PDB entry 6V7K | X-ray diffraction, 2.50 A resolution | chains A and B of the 3 polymer chains in the assembly

# Chain A (and B)
Name: Vascular endothelial growth factor A
Source organism: Homo sapiens
Notes: chain B of this document is another copy of the same molecule, construct and numbering; everything in this record applies to it too
UniProt: P15692 (VEGFA_HUMAN); residues 8-109 here correspond to UniProt positions 34-135 (UniProt number = residue number + 26)
Amino-acid sequence (103 residues; each row starts with the number of its first residue):
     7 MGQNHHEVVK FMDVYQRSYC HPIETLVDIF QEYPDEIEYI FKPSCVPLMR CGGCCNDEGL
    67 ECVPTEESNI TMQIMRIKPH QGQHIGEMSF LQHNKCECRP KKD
Unresolved in the structure: 7-12, 108-109
Construct notes: initiating methionine (7)
Cystine bridges: C26-C68, C57-C102, C61-C104

# Chain A / chain B interface
Residue-residue contacts (51; chain A residue first):
  V14(A) - T77(B)
  V14(A) - Q79(B)
  V14(A) - E93(B)
  V15(A) - T77(B)  hydrogen bond (backbone-backbone)
  V15(A) - M78(B)  hydrophobic
  V15(A) - Q79(B)  hydrogen bond (backbone-backbone)
  K16(A) - Q79(B)
  F17(A) - K48(B)
  F17(A) - Q79(B)  hydrogen bond (backbone-side chain)
  F17(A) - M81(B)  hydrophobic
  V20(A) - P49(B)  hydrophobic
  V20(A) - V52(B)  hydrophobic
  V20(A) - M78(B)  hydrophobic
  V20(A) - Q79(B)
  V20(A) - I80(B)  hydrophobic
  R23(A) - E30(B)  salt bridge
  S24(A) - P49(B)
  S24(A) - C51(B)  hydrogen bond (backbone-side chain)
  I29(A) - E30(B)
  E30(A) - R23(B)  salt bridge
  E30(A) - I29(B)
  L32(A) - R23(B)
  L32(A) - G58(B)
  L32(A) - G59(B)
  K48(A) - F17(B)
  K48(A) - Y21(B)
  K48(A) - N62(B)
  P49(A) - V20(B)  hydrophobic
  P49(A) - S24(B)
  P49(A) - C60(B)  hydrophobic
  S50(A) - C60(B)
  C51(A) - S24(B)  hydrogen bond (backbone-side chain)
  C51(A) - G59(B)
  C51(A) - C60(B)  hydrophobic
  P53(A) - R23(B)
  G58(A) - L32(B)
  G59(A) - L32(B)
  G59(A) - C51(B)
  C60(A) - P49(B)  hydrophobic
  C60(A) - S50(B)
  C60(A) - C51(B)  disulfide
  N62(A) - K48(B)  hydrogen bond (backbone-side chain)
  I76(A) - V15(B)  hydrophobic
  T77(A) - V14(B)
  T77(A) - V15(B)  hydrogen bond (backbone-backbone)
  M78(A) - V15(B)
  Q79(A) - V15(B)  hydrogen bond (backbone-backbone)
  Q79(A) - K16(B)
  Q79(A) - F17(B)  hydrogen bond (side chain-backbone)
  Q79(A) - V20(B)
  E93(A) - V14(B)
Other interface residues (no listed pair), chain A (31 interface residues in all): E13, Y21, H27, V52, I80, M81, I91
Other interface residues (no listed pair), chain B (30 interface residues in all): H27, P53, C61, I76
Inter-chain disulfides: C60(A)-C51(B)

# Overview
31 residues of chain A and 30 residues of chain B are in contact, with 1 disulfide bond, 9 hydrogen bonds and
2 salt bridges. Polar contacts include R23(A)-E30(B), F17(A)-Q79(B) and S24(A)-C51(B).
Chain A and chain B are both Vascular endothelial growth factor A (Homo sapiens); the structure, Crystal
Structure of Vascular Endothelial Growth Factor (VEGF8-109) with one copy of HH4, an alpha/beta-Peptide with
..., was determined by X-ray diffraction.
